Entry 8TVX (electron microscopy, 3.70 A resolution); this record covers chains B and C of the 15 polymer chains in the assembly.

Chain B:
Name: DNA-directed RNA polymerase subunit beta
From: Saccharomyces cerevisiae
Notes: EC 2.7.7.6
Reference sequence: A0A6A5Q4H2 (A0A6A5Q4H2_YEASX); numbering as in UniProt (aligned over 1-1224)
Chain sequence (1224 residues; row label = number of the first residue in the row):
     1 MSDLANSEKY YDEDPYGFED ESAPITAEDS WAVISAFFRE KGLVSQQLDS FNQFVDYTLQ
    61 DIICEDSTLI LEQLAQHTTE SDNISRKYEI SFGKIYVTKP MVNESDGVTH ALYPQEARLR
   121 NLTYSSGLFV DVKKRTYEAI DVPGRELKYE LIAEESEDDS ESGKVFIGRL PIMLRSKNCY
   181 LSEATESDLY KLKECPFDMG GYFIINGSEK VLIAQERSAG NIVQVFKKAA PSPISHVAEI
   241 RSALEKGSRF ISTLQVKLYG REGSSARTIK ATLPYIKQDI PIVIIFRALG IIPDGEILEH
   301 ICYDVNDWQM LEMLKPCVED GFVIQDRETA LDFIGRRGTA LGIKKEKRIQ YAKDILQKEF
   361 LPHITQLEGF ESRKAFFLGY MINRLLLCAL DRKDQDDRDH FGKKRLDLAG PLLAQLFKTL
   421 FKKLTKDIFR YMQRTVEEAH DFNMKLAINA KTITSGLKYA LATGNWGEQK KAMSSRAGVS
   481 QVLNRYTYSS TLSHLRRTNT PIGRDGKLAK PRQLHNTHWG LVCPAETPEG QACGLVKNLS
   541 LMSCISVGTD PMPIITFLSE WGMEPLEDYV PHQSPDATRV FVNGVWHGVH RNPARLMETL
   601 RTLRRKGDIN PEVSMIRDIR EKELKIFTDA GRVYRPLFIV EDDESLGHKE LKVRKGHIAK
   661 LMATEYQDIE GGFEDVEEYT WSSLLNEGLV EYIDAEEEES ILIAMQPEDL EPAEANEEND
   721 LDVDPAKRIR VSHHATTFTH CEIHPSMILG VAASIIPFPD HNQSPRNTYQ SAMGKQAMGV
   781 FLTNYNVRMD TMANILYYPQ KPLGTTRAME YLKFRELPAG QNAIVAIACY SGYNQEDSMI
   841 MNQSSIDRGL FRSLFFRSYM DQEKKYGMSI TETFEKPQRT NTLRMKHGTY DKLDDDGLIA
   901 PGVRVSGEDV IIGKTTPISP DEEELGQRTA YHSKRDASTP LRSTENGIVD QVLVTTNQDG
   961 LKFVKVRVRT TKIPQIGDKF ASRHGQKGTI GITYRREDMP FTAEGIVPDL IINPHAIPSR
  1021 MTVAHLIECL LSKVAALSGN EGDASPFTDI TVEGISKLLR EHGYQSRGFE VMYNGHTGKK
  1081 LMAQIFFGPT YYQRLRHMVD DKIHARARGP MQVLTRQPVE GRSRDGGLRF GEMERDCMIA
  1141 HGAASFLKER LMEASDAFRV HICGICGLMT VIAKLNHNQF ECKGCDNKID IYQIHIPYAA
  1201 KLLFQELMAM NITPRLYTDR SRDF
Unresolved in the structure: 1-19, 73-86, 140-161, 244-251, 340-346, 436-441, 468-475, 503-513, 673-676, 717-735, 880-944
Metal / ion sites: Zn2+: C1163, C1166, C1182, C1185

Chain C:
Name: DNA-directed RNA polymerase II subunit RPB3
From: Saccharomyces cerevisiae
Reference sequence: A0A6A5Q0Z3 (A0A6A5Q0Z3_YEASX); numbering as in UniProt (aligned over 1-318)
Chain sequence (318 residues; numbered 1 to 318; the number before each row is that of its first residue):
     1 MSEEGPQVKI REASKDNVDF ILSNVDLAMA NSLRRVMIAE IPTLAIDSVE VETNTTVLAD
    61 EFIAHRLGLI PLQSMDIEQL EYSRDCFCED HCDKCSVVLT LQAFGESEST TNVYSKDLVI
   121 VSNLMGRNIG HPIIQDKEGN GVLICKLRKG QELKLTCVAK KGIAKEHAKW GPAAAIEFEY
   181 DPWNKLKHTD YWYEQDSAKE WPQSKNCEYE DPPNEGDPFD YKAQADTFYM NVESVGSIPV
   241 DQVVVRGIDT LQKKVASILL ALTQMDQDKV NFASGDNNTA SNMLGSNEDV MMTGAEQDPY
   301 SNASQMGNTG SGGYDNAW
Unresolved in the structure: 1-2, 269-318
Metal / ion sites: Zn2+: C92, C95

Interface between chain B and chain C:
Pairs across the interface (72):
  N786(B) - V57(C)  hydrogen bond (side chain-backbone)
  Y797(B) - F62(C)  hydrophobic
  Y798(B) - F62(C)  hydrophobic
  Y798(B) - H65(C)
  Y798(B) - R66(C)  hydrogen bond
  D847(B) - H65(C)
  D847(B) - H167(C)  salt bridge
  D847(B) - A168(C)
  R848(B) - H65(C)
  R848(B) - L69(C)
  R848(B) - A168(C)
  G849(B) - H65(C)
  R852(B) - H65(C)  hydrogen bond
  I948(B) - E61(C)
  R969(B) - A59(C)
  R969(B) - D60(C)  salt bridge
  R969(B) - E61(C)  salt bridge
  T971(B) - E61(C)
  R996(B) - I38(C)
  R996(B) - A173(C)  hydrogen bond (side chain-backbone)
  R996(B) - A174(C)
  E997(B) - R34(C)
  E997(B) - R35(C)
  E997(B) - I38(C)
  E997(B) - A39(C)
  D998(B) - R35(C)  salt bridge
  F1001(B) - R34(C)
  A1003(B) - E177(C)
  A1003(B) - F178(C)  hydrogen bond (backbone-backbone)
  A1003(B) - E179(C)
  E1004(B) - E177(C)
  G1005(B) - A175(C)
  G1005(B) - I176(C)
  R1060(B) - K199(C)  hydrogen bond (side chain-backbone)
  R1060(B) - E200(C)  hydrogen bond (side chain-backbone)
  R1060(B) - W201(C)
  R1060(B) - P202(C)
  Y1064(B) - P202(C)
  Q1065(B) - E200(C)  hydrogen bond (side chain-backbone)
  Q1065(B) - W201(C)
  Q1065(B) - P202(C)
  R1067(B) - E194(C)  salt bridge
  F1069(B) - W192(C)  hydrophobic
  F1069(B) - W201(C)  hydrophobic
  E1070(B) - W201(C)
  Y1073(B) - F178(C)
  Y1073(B) - E179(C)
  Y1073(B) - Y180(C)  hydrophobic
  G1075(B) - N31(C)  hydrogen bond (backbone-side chain)
  G1075(B) - R34(C)  hydrogen bond (backbone-side chain)
  G1075(B) - R35(C)
  H1076(B) - N31(C)  hydrogen bond (backbone-side chain)
  T1077(B) - L27(C)
  T1077(B) - N31(C)  hydrogen bond (backbone-side chain)
  G1078(B) - L27(C)
  G1078(B) - N31(C)  hydrogen bond (backbone-side chain)
  G1078(B) - Y180(C)
  K1079(B) - L27(C)
  K1079(B) - Y180(C)
  K1080(B) - Y180(C)  hydrogen bond (backbone-side chain)
  K1080(B) - D181(C)  hydrogen bond (side chain-backbone)
  K1080(B) - T189(C)
  L1081(B) - T189(C)  hydrogen bond (backbone-side chain)
  M1082(B) - K187(C)
  M1082(B) - H188(C)
  M1082(B) - T189(C)
  M1082(B) - D190(C)  hydrogen bond (backbone-backbone)
  Q1084(B) - T189(C)
  Q1084(B) - D190(C)  hydrogen bond (side chain-backbone)
  Q1084(B) - Y191(C)
  Q1084(B) - W192(C)  hydrogen bond (side chain-backbone)
  Q1084(B) - W201(C)
Interface residues without a listed pair, chain B (40 interface residues in all): Y785, S844, R995, T1002, G1063, V1071, N1074
Interface residues without a listed pair, chain C (37 interface residues in all): K165

Overview:
40 residues of chain B face 37 of chain C across their interface; the contacts include 19 hydrogen bonds and 5
salt bridges. Polar contacts include D847(B)-H167(C), R969(B)-D60(C) and R969(B)-E61(C). C1163(B), C1166(B),
C1182(B) and C1185(B) form the Zn2+ site.
Chain B is DNA-directed RNA polymerase subunit beta and chain C is DNA-directed RNA polymerase II subunit
RPB3, both from Saccharomyces cerevisiae; the structure, Cryo-EM structure of CPD-stalled Pol II (Conformation
2), was determined by electron microscopy (same publication as 8TUG, 8TVP, 8TVQ, 8TVS, 8TVV, 8TVW and 8TVY).
